5WKH - chains C and E of the 5 polymer chains in the assembly; structure by X-ray diffraction, 3.20 A resolution.

Chain C:
Name: GTS3 peptide
Amino-acid sequence (10 residues; each row starts with the number of its first residue):
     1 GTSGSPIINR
What the authors report for this chain:
  - conformationally variable residues: Pro-6

Chain E:
Name: D30 TCR beta chain
Source organism: Homo sapiens
Amino-acid sequence (244 residues; row label = number of the first residue in the row; note: 15 numbers in that range are skipped by the numbering (no residue carries them; nothing is unmodelled there)):
     2 AGVAQSPRYK IIEKRQSVAF WCNPISGHAT
    39 LYWYQQILGQ GPKLLIQFQN NGV
    66 VDDSQLPKDR FSAERL
    83 KGVDSTLKIQ PAKLEDSAVY LCASSL
   112 GQGLLYGYTF GSGTRLTVLE DLNKVFPPEV AVFEPSEAEI SHTQKATLVC LATGFYPDHV
   172 ELSWWVNGKE VHSGVCTDPQ PLKEQPALND SRYALSSRLR VSATFWQNPR NHFRCQVQFY
   232 GLSENDEWTQ DRAKPVTQIV SAEAWGRAD
Cystine bridges: Cys-23/Cys-104
What the authors report for this chain:
  - mutagenesis - L81A: unchanged binding to HLA-A11:01-GTS1

Interface between chain C and chain E:
Pairs across the interface - 12 pairs, chain C then chain E:
  Gly-4(C) / Gln-113(E)
  Ser-5(C) / Gln-113(E)
  Ser-5(C) / Gly-114(E)
  Ser-5(C) / Leu-115(E)
  Pro-6(C) / Gln-113(E)
  Ile-7(C) / Gln-57(E)
  Ile-7(C) / Gly-112(E)
  Ile-7(C) / Gln-113(E)  hydrogen bond (backbone-backbone)
  Ile-8(C) / Gly-112(E)
  Ile-8(C) / Tyr-117(E)
  Asn-9(C) / Ala-30(E)
  Asn-9(C) / Asn-58(E)  hydrogen bond
Other interface residues (no listed pair), chain E (9 interface residues in all): Leu-108
Interface features reported in the paper:
  - specific contacts: Asn-58(E)/Asn-9(C) (hydrogen bond)

In short:
The interface between chain C and chain E involves 6 residues on one side and 9 on the other, with 2 hydrogen
bonds. Polar contacts include Asn-9(C)/Asn-58(E) and Ile-7(C)/Gln-113(E). The paper describes a hydrogen bond
between Asn-58(E) and Asn-9(C). The paper reports that L81A of chain E leaves binding to HLA-A11:01-GTS1
unchanged; conformational variability at Pro-6(C).
Chain C is GTS3 peptide and chain E is D30 TCR beta chain (Homo sapiens); the structure, D30 TCR in complex
with HLA-A*11:01-GTS3, was determined by X-ray diffraction together with 5WJL, 5WJN and 5WKF from the same
study.
